Entry 7WEE (electron microscopy, 4.00 A resolution); this record covers chains E and L of the 3 polymer chains in the assembly.

Chain E:
Protein: Spike glycoprotein
Source organism: Severe acute respiratory syndrome coronavirus 2
UniProt: P0DTC2 (SPIKE_SARS2); aligned to UniProt positions 1-1270 over residues 4-1273 (the alignment contains insertions or deletions, so no single offset holds)
Amino-acid sequence (1270 residues; row label = number of the first residue in the row):
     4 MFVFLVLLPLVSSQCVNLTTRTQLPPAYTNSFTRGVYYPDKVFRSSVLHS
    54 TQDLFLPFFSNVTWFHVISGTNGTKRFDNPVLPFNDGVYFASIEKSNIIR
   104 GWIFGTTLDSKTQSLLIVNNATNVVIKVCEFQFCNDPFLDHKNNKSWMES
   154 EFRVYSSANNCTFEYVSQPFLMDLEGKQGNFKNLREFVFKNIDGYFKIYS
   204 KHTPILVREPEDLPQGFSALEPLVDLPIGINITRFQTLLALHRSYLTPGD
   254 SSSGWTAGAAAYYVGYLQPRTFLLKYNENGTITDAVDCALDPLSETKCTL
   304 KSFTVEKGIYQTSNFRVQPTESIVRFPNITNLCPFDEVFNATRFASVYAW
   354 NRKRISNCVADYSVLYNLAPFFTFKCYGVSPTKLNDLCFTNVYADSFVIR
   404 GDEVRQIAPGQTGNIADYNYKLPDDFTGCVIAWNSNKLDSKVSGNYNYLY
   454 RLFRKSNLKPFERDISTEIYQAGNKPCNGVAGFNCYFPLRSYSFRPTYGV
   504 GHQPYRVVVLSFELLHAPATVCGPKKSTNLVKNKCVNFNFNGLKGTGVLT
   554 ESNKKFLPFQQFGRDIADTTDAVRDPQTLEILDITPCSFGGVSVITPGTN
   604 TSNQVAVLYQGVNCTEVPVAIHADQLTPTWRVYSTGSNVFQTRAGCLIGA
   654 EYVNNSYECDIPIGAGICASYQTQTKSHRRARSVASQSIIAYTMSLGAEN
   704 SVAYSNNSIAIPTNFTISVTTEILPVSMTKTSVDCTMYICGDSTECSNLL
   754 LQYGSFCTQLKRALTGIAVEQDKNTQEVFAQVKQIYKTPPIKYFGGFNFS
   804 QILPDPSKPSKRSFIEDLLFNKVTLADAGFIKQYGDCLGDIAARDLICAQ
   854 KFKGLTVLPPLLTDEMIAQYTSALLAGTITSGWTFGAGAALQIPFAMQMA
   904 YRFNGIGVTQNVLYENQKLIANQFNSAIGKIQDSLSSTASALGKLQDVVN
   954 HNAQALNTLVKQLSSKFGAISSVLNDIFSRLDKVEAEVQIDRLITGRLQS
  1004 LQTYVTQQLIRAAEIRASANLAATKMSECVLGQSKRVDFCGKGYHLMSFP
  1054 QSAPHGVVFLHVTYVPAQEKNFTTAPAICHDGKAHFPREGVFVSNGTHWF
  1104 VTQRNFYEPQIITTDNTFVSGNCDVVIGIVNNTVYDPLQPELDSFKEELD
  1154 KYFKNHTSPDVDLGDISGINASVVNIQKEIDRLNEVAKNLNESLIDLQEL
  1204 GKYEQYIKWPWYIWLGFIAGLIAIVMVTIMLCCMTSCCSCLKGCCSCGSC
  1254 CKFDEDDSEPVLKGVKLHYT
Not modelled in the structure: 4-329, 531-1273
Construct notes: variant Val70 (Ala67 in P0DTC2), Ile96 (Thr95 in P0DTC2), Asp139 (Gly142 in P0DTC2), Asp339 (Gly in P0DTC2), Leu371 (Ser in P0DTC2), Pro373 (Ser in P0DTC2), Phe375 (Ser in P0DTC2), Asn417 (Lys in P0DTC2), Lys440 (Asn in P0DTC2), Ser446 (Gly in P0DTC2), Asn477 (Ser in P0DTC2), Lys478 (Thr in P0DTC2), Ala484 (Glu in P0DTC2), Arg493 (Gln in P0DTC2), Ser496 (Gly in P0DTC2), Arg498 (Gln in P0DTC2), Tyr501 (Asn in P0DTC2), His505 (Tyr in P0DTC2), Lys547 (Thr in P0DTC2), Gly614 (Asp in P0DTC2), Tyr655 (His in P0DTC2), Lys679 (Asn in P0DTC2), His681 (Pro in P0DTC2), Lys764 (Asn in P0DTC2), Tyr796 (Asp in P0DTC2), Lys856 (Asn in P0DTC2), His954 (Gln in P0DTC2), Lys969 (Asn in P0DTC2), Phe981 (Leu in P0DTC2); insertion (212-214)
Swiss-Prot annotation at these positions:
  - lipidation (S-palmitoyl cysteine): Cys1243, Cys1250, Cys1253
  - glycosylation (N-linked (GlcNAc...) asparagine): Asn20 (complex), Asn64 (hybrid), Asn334 (complex), Asn606 (hybrid)
Disulfides: Cys336-Cys361, Cys379-Cys432, Cys391-Cys525, Cys480-Cys488

Chain L:
Protein: The light chain of Fab XGv265
Source organism: Homo sapiens
Notes: antibody fragment or engineered binder
Amino-acid sequence (109 residues; numbered 2 to 111; 1 number in that range is skipped by the numbering (no residue carries it; nothing is unmodelled there); the number before each row is that of its first residue):
     2 SALTQ
     8 PASVSGSPGQSITISCTGTSSDVGGSNYVSWYQHHPDRAPKLLIYEVTNR
    58 PSGVSNRFSGSKSANTASLTISGLQAEDEADYYCSSYTTTSTHILFGGGT
   108 KLTV
Disulfides: Cys23-Cys91

Interface between chain E and chain L:
Residue-residue contacts (8; chain E residue first):
  Asn439(E) with Tyr35(L), hydrogen bond
  Val445(E) with Tyr94(L), hydrophobic; Thr99(L)
  Arg498(E) with Thr95(L); Thr96(L)
  Pro499(E) with Tyr35(L); Tyr94(L), hydrophobic
  Thr500(E) with Thr96(L)

Overview:
The chain E/chain L interface involves 5 residues from each chain, with 1 hydrogen bond. The hydrogen-bonded
pair is Asn439(E)-Tyr35(L).
Chain E is Spike glycoprotein (Severe acute respiratory syndrome coronavirus 2) and chain L is the light chain
of Fab XGv265 (Homo sapiens); the structure, SARS-CoV-2 Omicron variant spike RBD in complex with Fab XGv265,
was determined by electron microscopy, deposited together with 7WE7, 7WE8, 7WE9, 7WEA, 7WEB, 7WEC and 3
further entries.
